Entry 8KE0 (electron microscopy, 4.00 A resolution); this record covers chains G and J of the 11 polymer chains in the assembly.

Chain G:
Name: Histone H2A type 1-B/E
Organism: Homo sapiens
UniProt: P04908 (H2A1B_HUMAN); residues 0-129 here correspond to UniProt positions 1-130 (UniProt number = residue number + 1)
Sequence (133 residues; each row starts with the number of its first residue; numbers below 1 keep their minus sign (Gly-3 is residue -3)):
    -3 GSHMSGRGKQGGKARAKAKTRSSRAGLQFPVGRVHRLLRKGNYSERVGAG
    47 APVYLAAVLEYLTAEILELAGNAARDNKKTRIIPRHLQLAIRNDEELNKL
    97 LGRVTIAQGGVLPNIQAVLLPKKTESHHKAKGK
Unresolved in the structure: -3 to 9, 119-129
Differences from the reference sequence: expression tag (-3 to -1)
UniProt features mapped onto this chain:
  - modified residue: Ser1 (N-acetylserine), Arg3 (Citrulline), Lys5 (N6-(2-hydroxyisobutyryl)lysine), Lys9 (N6-(2-hydroxyisobutyryl)lysine), Lys13 (N6-(beta-hydroxybutyryl)lysine), Lys36 (N6-(2-hydroxyisobutyryl)lysine), Lys74 (N6-(2-hydroxyisobutyryl)lysine), Lys75 (N6-(2-hydroxyisobutyryl)lysine), Lys95 (N6-(2-hydroxyisobutyryl)lysine), Gln104 (N5-methylglutamine), Lys118 (N6-(2-hydroxyisobutyryl)lysine), Lys119 (N6-crotonyllysine), Thr120 (Phosphothreonine), Lys125 (N6-crotonyllysine)
  - cross-link (Glycyl lysine isopeptide (Lys-Gly)): Lys13 (interchain with G-Cter in ubiquitin), Lys15 (interchain with G-Cter in ubiquitin), Lys119 (interchain with G-Cter in ubiquitin)

Chain J:
Molecule: 193-nt DNA strand
Organism: synthetic construct
Sequence (193 nucleotides; numbered -96 to 96; the number before each row is that of its first residue; numbers below 1 keep their minus sign (DA-96 is residue -96)):
   -96 ATCACGTAATATTGGCCAGCTAGGATCACAATCCCGGTGCCGAGGCCGCT
   -46 CAATTGGTCGTAGACAGCTCTAGCACCGCTTAAACGCACGTACGGATTCC
     4 GTACGTGCGTTTAAGCGGTGCTAGAGCTGTCTACGACCAATTGAGCGGCC
    54 TCGGCACCGGGATTGTGATCCTAGCTGGCCAATATTACGTGAT
Unresolved in the structure: -96 to -92, 92-96

Chain G / chain J interface:
Contacting residue pairs (14):
  Arg11(G) - DT-43(J)  hydrogen bond to the base
  Arg11(G) - DT-42(J)  hydrogen bond to the sugar
  Ala12(G) - DG-41(J)  phosphate contact
  Lys15(G) - DT-43(J)  phosphate contact
  Lys15(G) - DT-42(J)  phosphate contact
  Thr16(G) - DT-43(J)  phosphate contact
  Arg17(G) - DT-43(J)  salt bridge to the phosphate
  Arg20(G) - DT-42(J)  salt bridge to the phosphate
  Gly28(G) - DA-44(J)  phosphate contact
  Gly28(G) - DT-43(J)  phosphate contact
  Arg29(G) - DA-44(J)  hydrogen bond to the phosphate
  Arg32(G) - DA-45(J)  hydrogen bond to the phosphate
  Arg32(G) - DA-44(J)  salt bridge to the phosphate
  Arg77(G) - DA-54(J)  sugar contact
Interface residues without a listed pair, chain G (13 interface residues in all): Lys13, Ser18, Arg42
Interface residues without a listed pair, chain J (7 interface residues in all): DA-35

In short:
Chain G and chain J form an interface of 13 and 7 residues respectively, with 4 hydrogen bonds and 3 salt
bridges. Polar pairs include Arg11(G)-DT-43(J), Arg11(G)-DT-42(J) and Arg29(G)-DA-44(J).
Chain G is Histone H2A type 1-B/E (Homo sapiens) and chain J is a 193-nt DNA strand (synthetic construct); the
structure, Structure of H1.2 bound to the nucleosome, was determined by electron microscopy together with 8KD1
and 8KCY from the same study.
